PDB entry 6XZQ | electron microscopy, 3.60 A resolution | chains D and E of the 8 polymer chains in the assembly

== Chain D ==
Name: Polymerase acidic protein
From: Influenza C virus (strain C/Johannesburg/1/1966)
Notes: EC 3.1.-.-
UniProt: Q9IMP5 (PA_INCJH); residue numbers follow UniProt; this construct covers 1-709
Sequence (709 residues; numbered 1 to 709; the number before each row is that of its first residue):
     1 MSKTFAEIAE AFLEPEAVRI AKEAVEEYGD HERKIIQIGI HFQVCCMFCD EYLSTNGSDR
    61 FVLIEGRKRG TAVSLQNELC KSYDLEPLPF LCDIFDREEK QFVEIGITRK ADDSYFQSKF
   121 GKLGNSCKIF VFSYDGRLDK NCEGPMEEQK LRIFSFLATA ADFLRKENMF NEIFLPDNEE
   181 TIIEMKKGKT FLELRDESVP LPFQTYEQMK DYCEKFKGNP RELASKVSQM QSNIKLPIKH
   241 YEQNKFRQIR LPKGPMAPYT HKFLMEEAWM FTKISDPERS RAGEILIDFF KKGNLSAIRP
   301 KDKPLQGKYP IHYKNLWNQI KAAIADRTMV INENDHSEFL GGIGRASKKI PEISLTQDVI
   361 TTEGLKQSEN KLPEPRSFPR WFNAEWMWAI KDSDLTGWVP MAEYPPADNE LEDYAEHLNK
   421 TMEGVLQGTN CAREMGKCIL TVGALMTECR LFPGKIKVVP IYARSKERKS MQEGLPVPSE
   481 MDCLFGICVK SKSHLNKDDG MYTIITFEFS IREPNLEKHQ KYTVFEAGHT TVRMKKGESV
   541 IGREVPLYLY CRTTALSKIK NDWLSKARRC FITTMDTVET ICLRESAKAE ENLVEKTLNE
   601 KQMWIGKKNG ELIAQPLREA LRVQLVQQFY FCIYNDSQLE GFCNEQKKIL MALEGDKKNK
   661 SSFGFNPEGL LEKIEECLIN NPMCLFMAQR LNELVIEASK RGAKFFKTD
Disordered / not traced: 1-182, 708-709
UniProt features mapped onto this chain:
  - motif: Arg109 to Gly124 (Nuclear localization signal 1 (NLS1)), Lys166 to Ser228 (Nuclear localization signal 2 (NLS2))
  - binding site (Mn(2+)): His41, Glu65, Asp93, Glu104, Ile105

== Chain E ==
Name: RNA-directed RNA polymerase catalytic subunit
From: Influenza C virus (strain C/Johannesburg/1/1966)
Notes: EC 2.7.7.48
UniProt: Q9IMP4 (RDRP_INCJH); residues 1-754 here = UniProt positions 1-754
Sequence (754 residues; numbered 1 to 754; the number before each row is that of its first residue):
     1 MEINPYLMFL NNDVTSLIST TYPYTGPPPM SHGSSTKYTL ETIKRTYDYS RTSVEKTSKV
    61 FNIPRRKFCN CLEDKDELVK PTGNVDISSL LGLAEMMEKR MGEGFFKHCV MEAETEILKM
   121 HFSRLTEGRQ TYDWTSERNM PAATALQLTV DAIKETEGPF KGTTMLEYCN KMIEMLDWKE
   181 IKFKKVKTVV RREKDKRSGK EIKTKVPVMG IDSIKHDEFL IRALTINTMA KDGERGKLQR
   241 RAIATPGMIV RPFSKIVETV AQKICEKLKE SGLPVGGNEK KAKLKTTVTS LNARMNSDQF
   301 AVNITGDNSK WNECQQPEAY LALLAYITKD SSDLMKDLCS VAPVLFCNKF VKLGQGIRLS
   361 NKRKTKEVII KAEKMGKYKN LMREEYKNLF EPLEKYIQKD VCFLPGGMLM GMFNMLSTVL
   421 GVSTLCYMDE ELKAKGCFWT GLQSSDDFVL FAVASNWSNI HWTIRRFNAV CKLIGINMSL
   481 EKSYGSLPEL FEFTSMFFDG EFVSNLAMEL PAFTTAGVNE GVDFTAAMSI IKTNMINNSL
   541 SPSTALMALR ICLQEFRATY RVHPWDSRVK GGRMKIINEF IKTIENKDGL LIADGGKLMN
   601 NISTLHIPEE VLKFEKMDEQ YRNRVFNPKN PFTNFDKTID IFRAHGPIRV EENEAVVSTH
   661 SFRTRANRTL LNTDMRAMMA EEKRYQMVCD MFKSVFESAD INPPIGAMSI GEAIEEKLLE
   721 RAKMKRDIGA IEDSEYEEIK DIIRDAKKAR LESR
Disordered / not traced: 26-34, 187-210, 229-245, 499-754
UniProt features mapped onto this chain:
  - region: Arg251 to Glu258 (Promoter-binding site)
  - motif (Nuclear localization signal): Val189 to Arg197, Lys205 to Glu218

== Interface between chain D and chain E ==
Residue-residue contacts (156; chain D residue first):
  Glu184(D) - Asn170(E)
  Met185(D) - Asn170(E)
  Met185(D) - Asp337(E)
  Lys186(D) - Asn170(E)  hydrogen bond (backbone-side chain)
  Lys186(D) - Ile173(E)
  Lys186(D) - Glu174(E)  salt bridge
  Lys187(D) - Asp337(E)
  Gly188(D) - Ile173(E)
  Gly188(D) - Asp177(E)
  Lys189(D) - Asp177(E)  hydrogen bond (backbone-side chain)
  Thr190(D) - Leu176(E)
  Phe191(D) - Ser340(E)
  Phe191(D) - Val341(E)  hydrophobic
  Phe191(D) - Val344(E)  hydrophobic
  Glu193(D) - Lys59(E)
  Glu193(D) - Val60(E)
  Leu194(D) - Val344(E)  hydrophobic
  Arg195(D) - Asp337(E)  salt bridge
  Arg195(D) - Val344(E)
  Glu197(D) - Ser58(E)
  Glu197(D) - Lys59(E)  hydrogen bond (side chain-backbone)
  Glu197(D) - Arg65(E)  salt bridge
  Glu197(D) - Lys67(E)
  Ser198(D) - Arg65(E)  hydrogen bond
  Ser198(D) - Cys347(E)
  Ser198(D) - Asn348(E)  hydrogen bond
  Val199(D) - Lys67(E)  hydrogen bond (backbone-side chain)
  Leu201(D) - Cys69(E)
  Pro202(D) - Asn70(E)
  Tyr206(D) - Ser340(E)
  Cys213(D) - Tyr326(E)
  Glu214(D) - Lys329(E)
  Glu214(D) - Lys336(E)  salt bridge
  Phe216(D) - Ser88(E)
  Phe216(D) - Leu91(E)  hydrophobic
  Phe216(D) - Gly92(E)
  Phe216(D) - Glu95(E)
  Leu223(D) - Ser89(E)
  Ala224(D) - Arg466(E)
  Lys226(D) - Asp86(E)  salt bridge
  Lys226(D) - Ser88(E)  hydrogen bond
  Val227(D) - Arg466(E)
  Val227(D) - Val470(E)  hydrophobic
  Val227(D) - Leu473(E)  hydrophobic
  Met230(D) - Leu78(E)  hydrophobic
  Met230(D) - Ala469(E)  hydrophobic
  Met230(D) - Leu473(E)  hydrophobic
  Gln231(D) - Trp462(E)  hydrogen bond
  Gln231(D) - Arg465(E)
  Gln231(D) - Arg466(E)
  Ile234(D) - Leu78(E)  hydrophobic
  Leu236(D) - Arg465(E)  hydrogen bond (backbone-side chain)
  Leu236(D) - Asn468(E)
  Ile238(D) - His461(E)
  His240(D) - Trp457(E)
  His240(D) - His461(E)  hydrogen bond
  Ser347(D) - Lys364(E)
  Ser347(D) - Thr365(E)
  Ser347(D) - Glu367(E)
  Lys348(D) - Thr365(E)
  Lys348(D) - Glu367(E)  hydrogen bond (backbone-backbone)
  Lys349(D) - Glu367(E)
  Lys349(D) - Ile369(E)
  Ile350(D) - Val368(E)
  Glu352(D) - Lys374(E)
  Leu355(D) - Tyr378(E)
  Glu363(D) - Asn361(E)
  Glu363(D) - Lys366(E)
  Leu365(D) - Ser360(E)
  Leu365(D) - Asn361(E)
  Leu365(D) - Val368(E)  hydrophobic
  Lys366(D) - Leu359(E)
  Lys366(D) - Ser360(E)  hydrogen bond (backbone-backbone)
  Gln367(D) - Leu359(E)
  Gln367(D) - Met382(E)
  Gln367(D) - Arg383(E)  hydrogen bond (side chain-backbone)
  Gln367(D) - Tyr386(E)
  Ser368(D) - Arg358(E)  hydrogen bond (backbone-backbone)
  Ser368(D) - Arg383(E)  hydrogen bond (backbone-side chain)
  Glu369(D) - Arg383(E)  salt bridge
  Asn370(D) - Arg383(E)  hydrogen bond
  Asn383(D) - Met1(E)  hydrogen bond (side chain-backbone)
  Asn383(D) - Glu2(E)
  Asn383(D) - Ile3(E)  hydrogen bond (side chain-backbone)
  Trp386(D) - Ile3(E)
  Trp386(D) - Pro5(E)  hydrophobic
  Met387(D) - Met1(E)  hydrophobic
  Met387(D) - Ile3(E)  hydrophobic
  Trp563(D) - Tyr24(E)
  Lys566(D) - Tyr24(E)  hydrogen bond (backbone-side chain)
  Arg569(D) - Tyr24(E)
  Arg569(D) - Thr25(E)  hydrogen bond (side chain-backbone)
  Thr577(D) - Leu17(E)
  Arg584(D) - Asp13(E)  salt bridge
  Arg584(D) - Thr15(E)
  Arg584(D) - Ser16(E)
  Lys601(D) - Asn11(E)
  Lys601(D) - Asn12(E)
  Gln602(D) - Asn11(E)
  Met603(D) - Met8(E)  hydrophobic
  Met603(D) - Asn12(E)
  Trp604(D) - Leu7(E)
  Trp604(D) - Asn11(E)  hydrogen bond
  Ile605(D) - Ile3(E)
  Ile605(D) - Asn4(E)  hydrogen bond (backbone-backbone)
  Gly606(D) - Glu2(E)
  Gly606(D) - Asn4(E)
  Gly606(D) - Leu7(E)
  Lys607(D) - Met1(E)
  Lys607(D) - Glu2(E)  hydrogen bond (backbone-backbone)
  Val623(D) - Ile3(E)  hydrophobic
  Val623(D) - Pro5(E)  hydrophobic
  Gln624(D) - Met8(E)  hydrogen bond
  Gln627(D) - Thr20(E)
  Gln628(D) - Thr20(E)  hydrogen bond (side chain-backbone)
  Phe631(D) - Thr20(E)
  Phe631(D) - Thr21(E)
  Cys632(D) - Tyr24(E)  hydrophobic
  Phe642(D) - Tyr6(E)
  Cys643(D) - Thr21(E)
  Cys643(D) - Tyr22(E)
  Asn644(D) - Tyr22(E)  hydrogen bond (backbone-side chain)
  Gln646(D) - Tyr6(E)  hydrogen bond
  Gln646(D) - Thr21(E)
  Lys647(D) - Tyr22(E)  hydrogen bond
  Lys647(D) - Phe497(E)
  Lys648(D) - Lys482(E)
  Leu650(D) - Phe9(E)  hydrophobic
  Met651(D) - Val14(E)  hydrophobic
  Met651(D) - Leu490(E)  hydrophobic
  Met651(D) - Phe497(E)  hydrophobic
  Glu654(D) - Val14(E)
  Glu654(D) - Leu490(E)
  Lys657(D) - Phe9(E)  hydrogen bond (side chain-backbone)
  Lys657(D) - Leu10(E)  hydrogen bond (side chain-backbone)
  Lys657(D) - Asn12(E)
  Lys658(D) - Glu489(E)  salt bridge
  Lys660(D) - Leu487(E)
  Lys660(D) - Glu489(E)
  Ser661(D) - Trp457(E)
  Ser662(D) - Gly485(E)
  Phe663(D) - Gly485(E)  hydrogen bond (backbone-backbone)
  Phe663(D) - Ser486(E)
  Phe665(D) - Leu480(E)
  Phe665(D) - Ser483(E)
  Asn666(D) - Glu481(E)
  Gly669(D) - Glu481(E)
  Leu670(D) - Glu481(E)
  Phe686(D) - Ile3(E)
  Met687(D) - Tyr6(E)  hydrogen bond
  Arg690(D) - Glu2(E)  salt bridge
  Arg690(D) - Ile3(E)  hydrogen bond (side chain-backbone)
  Arg690(D) - Asn4(E)
  Leu691(D) - Tyr6(E)  hydrophobic
  Leu694(D) - Tyr6(E)  hydrophobic
  Glu697(D) - Leu10(E)
Other interface residues (no listed pair), chain D (111 interface residues in all): Ile183, Pro200, Met209, Lys210, Tyr212, Lys217, Gly218, Ser228, Pro237, Ile360, Gly364, Ile390, Thr573, Asp576, Thr580, Leu612, Ile613, Gln615, Asn635, Leu639, Gly655, Asn659
Other interface residues (no listed pair), chain E (105 interface residues in all): Ser19, Pro23, Val54, Thr57, Cys71, Leu166, His216, Leu220, Val302, Asn303, Ile304, Glu318, Leu321, Ala322, Leu345, Ile357, Leu381, Ile464, Tyr484, Phe491, Glu492

== Overview ==
111 residues of chain D face 105 of chain E across their interface, with 33 hydrogen bonds and 9 salt bridges.
Polar pairs include Lys186(D)-Glu174(E), Arg195(D)-Asp337(E) and Glu197(D)-Arg65(E). Curated annotation
(UniProt) lists 5 Mn2+-binding residues on chain D.
Chain D is Polymerase acidic protein and chain E is RNA-directed RNA polymerase catalytic subunit, both from
Influenza C virus (strain C/Johannesburg/1/1966); the structure, Influenza C virus polymerase in complex with
human ANP32A - Subclass 1, was determined by electron microscopy together with 6XZD, 6XZG, 6XZP, 6XZR and 6Y0C
from the same study.
